PDB entry 3CRE | electron microscopy, 17.00 A resolution (very low resolution: no residue pairs are listed; an interface is given only as per-side residue counts) | chains A and B of the 3 polymer chains in the assembly

Chain A:
Protein: Outer membrane protein
From: Salmonella typhimurium
Notes: fragment: core pilin domain, N-terminal deleted
UniProtKB: Q8ZRK4 (Q8ZRK4_SALTY); residues 22-144 here correspond to UniProt positions 48-170 (UniProt number = residue number + 26)
Amino-acid sequence (123 residues; numbered 22 to 144; the number before each row is that of its first residue):
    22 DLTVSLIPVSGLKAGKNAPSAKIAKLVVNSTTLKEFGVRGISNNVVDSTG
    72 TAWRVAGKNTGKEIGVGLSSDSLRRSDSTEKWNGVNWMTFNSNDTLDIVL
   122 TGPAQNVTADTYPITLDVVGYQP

Chain B:
Protein: Outer membrane protein
From: Salmonella typhimurium
Notes: fragment: core pilin domain
UniProtKB: Q8ZRK4 (Q8ZRK4_SALTY); residues 1-144 here correspond to UniProt positions 27-170 (UniProt number = residue number + 26)
Amino-acid sequence (144 residues; each row starts with the number of its first residue):
     1 GSFLPNSEQQKSVDIVFSSPQDLTVSLIPVSGLKAGKNAPSAKIAKLVVN
    51 STTLKEFGVRGISNNVVDSTGTAWRVAGKNTGKEIGVGLSSDSLRRSDST
   101 EKWNGVNWMTFNSNDTLDIVLTGPAQNVTADTYPITLDVVGYQP

Interface between chain A and chain B:
At this resolution (17 A) residue pairs are not listed: 34 residues of chain A and 18 of chain B lie at the interface.

Overview:
34 residues of chain A and 18 residues of chain B are in contact.
Chain A is Outer membrane protein and chain B is Outer membrane protein, both from Salmonella typhimurium; the
structure, Electron Microscopy model of the Saf Pilus- Type A, was determined by electron microscopy together
with 3CRF from the same study.
